6BBL - chains A and B of the 4 polymer chains in the assembly; structure by X-ray diffraction, 1.68 A resolution.

Chain A:
Molecule: Nitrogenase molybdenum-iron protein alpha chain
Source organism: Azotobacter vinelandii
Notes: EC 1.18.6.1
UniProt: P07328 (NIFD_AZOVI); numbering as in UniProt (aligned over 1-492)
Amino-acid sequence (492 residues; each row starts with the number of its first residue):
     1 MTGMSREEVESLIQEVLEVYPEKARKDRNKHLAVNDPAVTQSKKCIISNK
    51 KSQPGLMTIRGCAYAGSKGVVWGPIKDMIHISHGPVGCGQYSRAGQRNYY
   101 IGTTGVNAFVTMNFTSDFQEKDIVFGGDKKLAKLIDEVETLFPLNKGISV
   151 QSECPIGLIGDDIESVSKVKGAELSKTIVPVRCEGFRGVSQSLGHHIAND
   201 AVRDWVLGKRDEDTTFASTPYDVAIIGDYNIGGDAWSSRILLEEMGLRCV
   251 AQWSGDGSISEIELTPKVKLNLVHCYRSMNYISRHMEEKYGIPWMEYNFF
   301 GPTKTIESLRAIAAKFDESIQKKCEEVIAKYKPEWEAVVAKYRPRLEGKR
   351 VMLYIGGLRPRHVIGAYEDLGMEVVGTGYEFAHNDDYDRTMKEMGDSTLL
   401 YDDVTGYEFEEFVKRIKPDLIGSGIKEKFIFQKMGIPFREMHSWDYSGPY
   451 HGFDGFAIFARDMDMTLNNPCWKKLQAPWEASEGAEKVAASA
Disordered / not traced: 1-3, 481-492
Sequence notes: variant Q96 (Arg in P07328)
Bound ions: fe(8)-S(7) cluster, oxidized Fe: C62, C88, C154 (shared with C70(B), C95(B), C153(B) of chain B); Fe ion near C275 (its only coordinating residue here)
Residues lining bound ligands:
  - fe(8)-S(7) cluster, oxidized (1CL): C62, Y64, P85, V86, G87, C88, Y91, E153, C154, G185
  - acetylene (C2H): A65, G66, G69, V70, Q96, Q191
  - 3-hydroxy-3-carboxy-adipic acid (HCA): A65, G95, Q96, Q191, G424, I425, K426, E440, H442
  - ICS (iron-sulfur-molybdenum cluster with interstitial carbon): V70, Q96, Q191, H195, Y229, I231, C275, S278, I355, G356, G357, L358, R359, P360, F381, M441, H442
Swiss-Prot annotation at these positions:
  - binding site ([8Fe-7S] cluster): C62, C88, C154
  - binding site ([7Fe-Mo-9S-C-homocitryl] cluster): C275, H442
  - mutagenesis: H195 (H195Q: No nitrogenase activity)

Chain B:
Molecule: Nitrogenase molybdenum-iron protein beta chain
Source organism: Azotobacter vinelandii
Notes: EC 1.18.6.1
UniProt: P07329 (NIFK_AZOVI); numbering as in UniProt (aligned over 1-523)
Amino-acid sequence (523 residues; numbered 1 to 523; the number before each row is that of its first residue):
     1 MSQQVDKIKASYPLFLDQDYKDMLAKKRDGFEEKYPQDKIDEVFQWTTTK
    51 EYQELNFQREALTVNPAKACQPLGAVLCALGFEKTMPYVHGSQGCVAYFR
   101 SYFNRHFREPVSCVSDSMTEDAAVFGGQQNMKDGLQNCKATYKPDMIAVS
   151 TTCMAEVIGDDLNAFINNSKKEGFIPDEFPVPFAHTPSFVGSHVTGWDNM
   201 FEGIARYFTLKSMDDKVVGSNKKINIVPGFETYLGNFRVIKRMLSEMGVG
   251 YSLLSDPEEVLDTPADGQFRMYAGGTTQEEMKDAPNALNTVLLQPWHLEK
   301 TKKFVEGTWKHEVPKLNIPMGLDWTDEFLMKVSEISGQPIPASLTKERGR
   351 LVDMMTDSHTWLHGKRFALWGDPDFVMGLVKFLLELGCEPVHILCHNGNK
   401 RWKKAVDAILAASPYGKNATVYIGKDLWHLRSLVFTDKPDFMIGNSYGKF
   451 IQRDTLHKGKEFEVPLIRIGFPIFDRHHLHRSTTLGYEGAMQILTTLVNS
   501 ILERLDEETRGMQATDYNHDLVR
Disordered / not traced: 1
Bound ions: fe(8)-S(7) cluster, oxidized Fe: C70, C95, C153 (shared with C62(A), C88(A), C154(A) of chain A); Fe ion site 1: R108, E109 (shared with 2 residues of chain D); Fe ion site 2: D353, D357 (shared with 2 residues of chain D)
Residues lining bound ligands: fe(8)-S(7) cluster, oxidized (1CL): C70, P72, S92, G94, C95, Y98, F99, T152, C153, S188
Swiss-Prot annotation at these positions:
  - binding site ([8Fe-7S] cluster): C70, C95, C153, S188

How chain A and chain B interact:
Pairs across the interface - 202 pairs, chain A then chain B:
  V19(A) - A140(B)
  Y20(A) - T141(B)
  P21(A) - Q136(B)
  P21(A) - N137(B)
  P21(A) - A140(B)
  K23(A) - Q129(B)
  K23(A) - D133(B)  salt bridge
  A24(A) - N137(B)
  K51(A) - T119(B)  hydrogen bond
  K51(A) - D121(B)  salt bridge
  S52(A) - Q93(B)  hydrogen bond
  S52(A) - S117(B)
  P54(A) - S115(B)
  P54(A) - D116(B)
  P54(A) - N130(B)
  P54(A) - G134(B)
  P54(A) - N137(B)  hydrogen bond (backbone-side chain)
  G55(A) - V114(B)
  G55(A) - S115(B)  hydrogen bond (backbone-backbone)
  G55(A) - D116(B)
  G55(A) - G134(B)
  G55(A) - C138(B)
  G55(A) - Y142(B)
  L56(A) - N137(B)
  L56(A) - T141(B)
  L56(A) - Y142(B)  hydrogen bond (backbone-side chain)
  M57(A) - M86(B)  hydrophobic
  M57(A) - R100(B)
  M57(A) - C113(B)
  M57(A) - V114(B)  hydrophobic
  M57(A) - Y142(B)
  T58(A) - Q93(B)
  T58(A) - R100(B)
  R60(A) - Q93(B)
  R60(A) - A97(B)
  G61(A) - Q93(B)
  G61(A) - G94(B)
  C62(A) - G94(B)
  Y64(A) - Y98(B)
  A65(A) - Y98(B)
  K76(A) - E32(B)  salt bridge
  P85(A) - S188(B)
  V86(A) - P66(B)  hydrophobic
  V86(A) - K68(B)
  V86(A) - A69(B)
  V86(A) - C70(B)
  G87(A) - C70(B)
  C88(A) - Y98(B)
  Q90(A) - P66(B)  hydrogen bond (side chain-backbone)
  Q90(A) - K68(B)  hydrogen bond (side chain-backbone)
  Q90(A) - Y102(B)
  Q90(A) - Y447(B)  hydrogen bond (backbone-side chain)
  Y91(A) - A69(B)
  Y91(A) - C70(B)  hydrogen bond
  Y91(A) - L73(B)
  Y91(A) - Y98(B)  hydrophobic
  Y91(A) - F99(B)  hydrophobic
  Y91(A) - Y102(B)  hydrophobic
  S92(A) - Y98(B)
  R93(A) - N65(B)  hydrogen bond
  R93(A) - Y447(B)
  R93(A) - F450(B)
  G95(A) - R105(B)
  Y99(A) - S11(B)
  T103(A) - I40(B)
  T104(A) - R453(B)
  G105(A) - W428(B)
  V106(A) - I40(B)
  V106(A) - V43(B)  hydrophobic
  V106(A) - F44(B)  hydrophobic
  N107(A) - K34(B)
  N107(A) - I40(B)
  M112(A) - V64(B)  hydrophobic
  M112(A) - N65(B)
  M112(A) - W428(B)  hydrophobic
  N113(A) - T63(B)
  N113(A) - V64(B)
  N113(A) - N65(B)  hydrogen bond (backbone-backbone)
  N113(A) - P66(B)
  F114(A) - T63(B)
  F114(A) - V64(B)  hydrophobic
  T115(A) - L62(B)
  T115(A) - T63(B)  hydrogen bond (backbone-backbone)
  S116(A) - A61(B)
  D117(A) - T63(B)
  D117(A) - K68(B)  salt bridge
  F118(A) - F189(B)
  Q119(A) - K68(B)
  Q119(A) - F189(B)
  E120(A) - F189(B)  hydrogen bond (backbone-backbone)
  E120(A) - V190(B)
  I123(A) - F189(B)  hydrophobic
  K130(A) - A61(B)
  K133(A) - E60(B)
  K133(A) - A61(B)
  L134(A) - A61(B)
  L134(A) - L62(B)  hydrophobic
  E137(A) - R59(B)
  E137(A) - E60(B)  hydrogen bond (side chain-backbone)
  E137(A) - A61(B)  hydrogen bond (side chain-backbone)
  E137(A) - L62(B)  hydrogen bond (side chain-backbone)
  V138(A) - L62(B)  hydrophobic
  T140(A) - W46(B)
  L141(A) - Y52(B)  hydrogen bond (backbone-side chain)
  L141(A) - L55(B)  hydrophobic
  L141(A) - N56(B)
  L141(A) - R59(B)
  F142(A) - W428(B)  hydrophobic
  P143(A) - W46(B)
  L144(A) - Y35(B)
  L144(A) - V43(B)  hydrophobic
  K146(A) - E32(B)
  K146(A) - E33(B)  hydrogen bond (side chain-backbone)
  C154(A) - S92(B)
  P155(A) - C153(B)
  L158(A) - A123(B)  hydrophobic
  L158(A) - M154(B)  hydrophobic
  L158(A) - V157(B)  hydrophobic
  I159(A) - V157(B)  hydrophobic
  F186(A) - T119(B)
  F186(A) - E120(B)  hydrogen bond (backbone-backbone)
  F186(A) - M154(B)  hydrophobic
  R187(A) - E120(B)  salt bridge
  V189(A) - Q93(B)  hydrogen bond (backbone-side chain)
  R210(A) - E33(B)  salt bridge
  G232(A) - S11(B)
  G232(A) - F15(B)
  G233(A) - F15(B)
  W236(A) - F15(B)  hydrophobic
  W236(A) - Y20(B)
  W236(A) - M23(B)
  W236(A) - L24(B)
  S237(A) - F15(B)
  S237(A) - Y20(B)  hydrogen bond
  R239(A) - M23(B)
  R239(A) - K27(B)
  R239(A) - F31(B)
  I240(A) - D19(B)
  I240(A) - Y20(B)
  I240(A) - M23(B)  hydrogen bond (backbone-side chain)
  R248(A) - F31(B)
  C249(A) - F31(B)
  V250(A) - F31(B)
  Q252(A) - K27(B)
  D256(A) - K27(B)  salt bridge
  S258(A) - F31(B)
  S258(A) - E32(B)
  S260(A) - F31(B)  hydrogen bond (side chain-backbone)
  S260(A) - E32(B)  hydrogen bond (side chain-backbone)
  S260(A) - E33(B)
  E261(A) - K27(B)  salt bridge
  E261(A) - F31(B)
  E261(A) - E32(B)
  K330(A) - S2(B)
  E334(A) - S2(B)  hydrogen bond
  E334(A) - Q3(B)  hydrogen bond (side chain-backbone)
  A337(A) - V5(B)
  V338(A) - V5(B)
  K341(A) - V5(B)
  K341(A) - D6(B)  salt bridge
  Y342(A) - I8(B)
  G406(A) - Y142(B)  hydrogen bond (backbone-side chain)
  Y407(A) - T141(B)
  Y407(A) - Y142(B)  hydrogen bond (backbone-side chain)
  E410(A) - F269(B)
  I425(A) - S101(B)
  I425(A) - N104(B)
  K426(A) - A97(B)
  K426(A) - R100(B)
  K426(A) - S101(B)
  K426(A) - N104(B)
  F429(A) - N104(B)
  F429(A) - R108(B)
  F429(A) - E109(B)
  F429(A) - P110(B)
  I430(A) - P110(B)
  I430(A) - F269(B)  hydrophobic
  K433(A) - E109(B)  salt bridge
  K433(A) - P110(B)
  K433(A) - T263(B)  hydrogen bond (side chain-backbone)
  K433(A) - A265(B)
  K433(A) - D266(B)
  K433(A) - G267(B)  hydrogen bond (backbone-backbone)
  K433(A) - Q268(B)  hydrogen bond (backbone-backbone)
  M434(A) - G267(B)
  G448(A) - A10(B)
  G448(A) - S11(B)  hydrogen bond (backbone-backbone)
  P449(A) - S11(B)
  P449(A) - F15(B)  hydrophobic
  D454(A) - S2(B)  hydrogen bond (side chain-backbone)
  D454(A) - Q3(B)  hydrogen bond (backbone-side chain)
  D454(A) - Y20(B)  hydrogen bond
  A457(A) - Q3(B)
  A457(A) - I8(B)
  I458(A) - Q3(B)
  I458(A) - I8(B)  hydrophobic
  I458(A) - K9(B)
  I458(A) - A10(B)  hydrophobic
  R461(A) - I8(B)
  L475(A) - A265(B)
  L475(A) - D266(B)
  L475(A) - G267(B)
Other interface residues (no listed pair), chain A (113 interface residues in all): Q53, I59, D77, I81, I101, G102, T111, G188, S190, F216, E243, L264, Y331, T405, Q432
Other interface residues (no listed pair), chain B (98 interface residues in all): L14, K39, Q58, A67, S112, I158, P264, M271, H396, D454

Overview:
Chain A and chain B form an interface of 113 and 98 residues respectively, with 35 hydrogen bonds and 10 salt
bridges. Polar pairs include K23(A)-D133(B), K51(A)-D121(B) and K76(A)-E32(B). Fe(8)-S(7) cluster, oxidized is
bound between chain A and chain B.
Here chain A is Nitrogenase molybdenum-iron protein alpha chain and chain B is Nitrogenase molybdenum-iron
protein beta chain, both from Azotobacter vinelandii. Entry 6BBL (Crystal structure of the a-96Gln MoFe
protein variant in the presence of the substrate acetylene) was determined by X-ray diffraction.
